6Y2G - chains A and B; structure by X-ray diffraction, 2.20 A resolution.

# Chain A (and B)
Molecule: 3C-like proteinase nsp5
Source organism: Severe acute respiratory syndrome coronavirus 2
Notes: EC 3.4.22.69; chain B of this document is another copy of the same molecule, construct and numbering; everything in this record applies to it too
Reference sequence: P0DTC1 (R1A_SARS2); residues 1-303 here correspond to UniProt positions 3264-3566 (UniProt number = residue number + 3263)
Sequence (303 residues; numbered 1 to 303; the number before each row is that of its first residue):
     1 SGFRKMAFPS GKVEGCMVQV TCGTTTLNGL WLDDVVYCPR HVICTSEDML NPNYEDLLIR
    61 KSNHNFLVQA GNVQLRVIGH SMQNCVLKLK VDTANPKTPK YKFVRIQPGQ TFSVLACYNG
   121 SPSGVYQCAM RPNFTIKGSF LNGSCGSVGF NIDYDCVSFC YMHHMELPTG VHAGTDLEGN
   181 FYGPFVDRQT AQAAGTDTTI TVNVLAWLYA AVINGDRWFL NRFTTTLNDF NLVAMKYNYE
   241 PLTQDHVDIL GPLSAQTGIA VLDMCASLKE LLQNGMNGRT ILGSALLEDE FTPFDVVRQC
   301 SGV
Unresolved in the structure: 302-303 (chain B: fully traced)
Covalently attached groups: 13b-K (O6K) linked to Cys145
Small-molecule neighbours: 13b-K (O6K; tert-butyl N-[1-[(2S)-3-cyclopropyl-1-oxidanylidene-1-[[(2S,3R)-3-oxidanyl-4-oxidanylidene-1-[(3S)-2-oxidanylidenepyrrolidin-3-yl]-4-[(phenylmethyl)amino]butan-2-yl]amino]propan-2-yl]-2-oxidanylidene-pyridin-3-yl]carbamate): Thr26, Leu27, His41, Met49, Phe140, Leu141, Asn142, Gly143, Ser144, His163, His164, Met165, Glu166, Leu167, Pro168, His172, Asp187, Arg188, Gln189
Reported in the primary citation:
  - binding site for 13b-K: His41, Phe140, Gly143, Ser144, Cys145, His163, Glu166, Pro168
  - conformationally variable residues: Glu166, Pro168
  - contacts within the chain: Glu166-His172

# Chain A / chain B interface
Pairs across the interface (77; chain A residue first):
  Ser1(A) with Gly138(B); Ser139(B); Phe140(B), hydrogen bond (backbone-backbone); Leu141(B); Glu166(B), hydrogen bond (backbone-side chain); His172(B), hydrogen bond (backbone-side chain)
  Gly2(A) with Gly138(B); Ser139(B)
  Phe3(A) with Gly138(B)
  Arg4(A) with Lys5(B); Tyr126(B); Gln127(B), hydrogen bond (side chain-backbone); Cys128(B), hydrogen bond; Lys137(B), hydrogen bond (side chain-backbone); Gly138(B)
  Lys5(A) with Arg4(B); Tyr126(B)
  Met6(A) with Gly124(B); Val125(B)
  Ala7(A) with Gly124(B); Val125(B), hydrogen bond (backbone-backbone)
  Phe8(A) with Val125(B)
  Pro9(A) with Ser10(B); Glu14(B); Pro122(B), hydrophobic; Ser123(B); Gly124(B)
  Ser10(A) with Pro9(B); Ser10(B), hydrogen bond (side chain-backbone); Glu14(B), hydrogen bond (backbone-side chain)
  Gly11(A) with Gly11(B); Glu14(B), hydrogen bond (backbone-side chain)
  Glu14(A) with Pro9(B); Ser10(B), hydrogen bond (side chain-backbone); Gly11(B), hydrogen bond (side chain-backbone)
  Tyr118(A) with Gly302(B)
  Pro122(A) with Pro9(B), hydrophobic
  Ser123(A) with Pro9(B); Arg298(B); Val303(B)
  Gly124(A) with Ala7(B)
  Val125(A) with Met6(B); Ala7(B), hydrogen bond (backbone-backbone); Phe8(B); Val125(B), hydrophobic
  Tyr126(A) with Arg4(B); Lys5(B); Met6(B), hydrophobic
  Gln127(A) with Arg4(B), hydrogen bond (backbone-side chain)
  Cys128(A) with Arg4(B)
  Lys137(A) with Arg4(B), hydrogen bond (backbone-side chain)
  Gly138(A) with Ser1(B); Gly2(B); Phe3(B); Arg4(B)
  Ser139(A) with Ser1(B); Gly2(B); Arg4(B); Met6(B); Gln299(B), hydrogen bond
  Phe140(A) with Ser1(B), hydrogen bond (backbone-backbone)
  Leu141(A) with Gln299(B); Cys300(B); Ser301(B); Gly302(B)
  Glu166(A) with Ser1(B), hydrogen bond (side chain-backbone)
  His172(A) with Ser1(B), hydrogen bond (side chain-backbone)
  Gly283(A) with Leu286(B)
  Ala285(A) with Ala285(B); Leu286(B)
  Leu286(A) with Thr280(B); Gly283(B); Ala285(B), hydrophobic
  Arg298(A) with Ser123(B)
  Gln299(A) with Ser139(B), hydrogen bond; Leu141(B)
  Cys300(A) with Leu141(B)
Other interface residues (no listed pair), chain A (39 interface residues in all): Lys12, Leu115, Gly170, Thr280, Ser284, Ser301
Other interface residues (no listed pair), chain B (41 interface residues in all): Lys12, Leu115, Gly170, Gly278, Ser284

# Overview
39 residues of chain A and 41 residues of chain B are in contact, with 20 hydrogen bonds. Polar pairs include
Ser1(A)-Glu166(B), Ser1(A)-His172(B) and Arg4(A)-Gln127(B). Covalently linked 13b-K: at Cys145(A). From the
paper: a binding site for 13b-K at His41(A), Phe140(A) and Gly143(A) among others; conformational variability
at Glu166(A) and Pro168(A).
Both chains are 3C-like proteinase nsp5 (Severe acute respiratory syndrome coronavirus 2). Entry 6Y2G (Crystal
structure (orthorhombic form) of the complex resulting from the reaction between SARS-CoV-2 (2019-nCoV) main
protease ...) was determined by X-ray diffraction together with 6Y7M, 6Y2E and 6Y2F from the same study.
